Entry 7AF5 (electron microscopy, 2.96 A resolution); this record covers chains 1 and S of the 9 polymer chains in the assembly.

[Chain 1]
Molecule: 16SrRNA (head domain of the 30S ribosome)
Organism: Escherichia coli
Sequence (1541 nucleotides; each row starts with the number of its first residue):
     1 AAAUUGAAGAGUUUGAUCAUGGCUCAGAUUGAACGCUGGCGGCAGGCCUA
    51 ACACAUGCAAGUCGAACGGUAACAGGAAGAAGCUUGCUUCUUUGCUGACG
   101 AGUGGCGGACGGGUGAGUAAUGUCUGGGAAACUGCCUGAUGGAGGGGGAU
   151 AACUACUGGAAACGGUAGCUAAUACCGCAUAACGUCGCAAGACCAAAGAG
   201 GGGGACCUUCGGGCCUCUUGCCAUCGGAUGUGCCCAGAUGGGAUUAGCUA
   251 GUAGGUGGGGUAACGGCUCACCUAGGCGACGAUCCCUAGCUGGUCUGAGA
   301 GGAUGACCAGCCACACUGGAACUGAGACACGGUCCAGACUCCUACGGGAG
   351 GCAGCAGUGGGGAAUAUUGCACAAUGGGCGCAAGCCUGAUGCAGCCAUGC
   401 CGCGUGUAUGAAGAAGGCCUUCGGGUUGUAAAGUACUUUCAGCGGGGAGG
   451 AAGGGAGUAAAGUUAAUACCUUUGCUCAUUGACGUUACCCGCAGAAGAAG
   501 CACCGGCUAACUCCGUGCCAGCAGCCXCGGUAAUACGGAGGGUGCAAGCG
   551 UUAAUCGGAAUUACUGGGCGUAAAGCGCACGCAGGCGGUUUGUUAAGUCA
   601 GAUGUGAAAUCCCCGGGCUCAACCUGGGAACUGCAUCUGAUACUGGCAAG
   651 CUUGAGUCUCGUAGAGGGGGGUAGAAUUCCAGGUGUAGCGGUGAAAUGCG
   701 UAGAGAUCUGGAGGAAUACCGGUGGCGAAGGCGGCCCCCUGGACGAAGAC
   751 UGACGCUCAGGUGCGAAAGCGUGGGGAGCAAACAGGAUUAGAUACCCUGG
   801 UAGUCCACGCCGUAAACGAUGUCGACUUGGAGGUUGUGCCCUUGAGGCGU
   851 GGCUUCCGGAGCUAACGCGUUAAGUCGACCGCCUGGGGAGUACGGCCGCA
   901 AGGUUAAAACUCAAAUGAAUUGACGGGGGCCCGCACAAGCGGUGGAGCAU
   951 GUGGUUUAAUUCGAUGXAACGCGAAGAACCUUACCUGGUCUUGACAUCCA
  1001 CGGAAGUUUUCAGAGAUGAGAAUGUGCCUUCGGGAACCGUGAGACAGGUG
  1051 CUGCAUGGCUGUCGUCAGCUCGUGUUGUGAAAUGUUGGGUUAAGUCCCGC
  1101 AACGAGCGCAACCCUUAUCCUUUGUUGCCAGCGGUCCGGCCGGGAACUCA
  1151 AAGGAGACUGCCAGUGAUAAACUGGAGGAAGGUGGGGAUGACGUCAAGUC
  1201 AUCAUGGCCCUUACGACCAGGGCUACACACGUGCUACAAUGGCGCAUACA
  1251 AAGAGAAGCGACCUCGCGAGAGCAAGCGGACCUCAUAAAGUGCGUCGUAG
  1301 UCCGGAUUGGAGUCUGCAACUCGACUCCAUGAAGUCGGAAUCGCUAGUAA
  1351 UCGUGGAUCAGAAUGCCACGGUGAAUACGUUCCCGGCCUUGUACACACCG
  1401 CCCGUXACACCAUGGGAGUGGGUUGCAAAAGAAGUAGGUAGCUUAACCUU
  1451 CGGGAGGGCGCUUACCACUUUGUGAUUCAUGACUGGGGUGAAGUCGUAAC
  1501 AAGGUAACCGUAGGGGAACCUGCGGUUGGAUCACCUCCUUA
Unresolved in the structure: 1-930, 1387-1541
Modified residues: PSU (pseudouridine-5'-monophosphate) at position 516, G7M (N7-methyl-guanosine-5'-monophosphate) at position 527, 2MG (2N-methylguanosine-5'-monophosphate) at position 966, 5MC (5-methylcytidine-5'-monophosphate) at position 967, 2MG (2N-methylguanosine-5'-monophosphate) at position 1207, 4OC (4n,o2'-methylcytidine-5'-monophosphate) at position 1401, 5MC (5-methylcytidine-5'-monophosphate) at position 1406, UR3 (3-methyluridine-5'-monophoshate) at position 1497, 2MG (2N-methylguanosine-5'-monophosphate) at position 1515, MA6 (6N-dimethyladenosine-5'-monophoshate) at position 1517, MA6 (6N-dimethyladenosine-5'-monophoshate) at position 1518
Ion coordination: Mg2+ site 1 near C934 (its only coordinating residue here); Mg2+ site 2: A935, G1343; Mg2+ site 3 near A937 (its only coordinating residue here); Mg2+ site 4: G944, G945; Mg2+ site 5 near C972 (its only coordinating residue here); Mg2+ site 6: G976, C1359; Mg2+ site 7 near C980 (its only coordinating residue here); Mg2+ site 8: G993, G1041; Mg2+ site 9: C1054, A1197, G1198; Mg2+ site 10: C1054, A1197; Mg2+ site 11 near C1066 (its only coordinating residue here); Mg2+ site 12: U1085, G1099; 15 more Mg2+ sites not listed

[Chain S]
Name: 30S ribosomal protein S19
Organism: Escherichia coli
Reference sequence: C3SQW2 (C3SQW2_ECOLX); residues 1-92 here = UniProt positions 1-92
Amino-acid sequence (92 residues; each row starts with the number of its first residue):
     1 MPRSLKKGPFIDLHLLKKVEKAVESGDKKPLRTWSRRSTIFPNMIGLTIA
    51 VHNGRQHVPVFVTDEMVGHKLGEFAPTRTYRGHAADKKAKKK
Unresolved in the structure: 1, 84-92

[Interface between chain 1 and chain S]
Pairs across the interface - 59 pairs, chain 1 then chain S:
  U955(1) with His83(S), hydrogen bond to the sugar
  U957(1) with Thr79(S), sugar contact; Arg81(S), salt bridge to the phosphate
  A958(1) with Asn53(S), hydrogen bond to the base; Gly54(S), base contact; Arg55(S), salt bridge to the phosphate; Thr77(S), hydrogen bond to the base; Thr79(S), phosphate contact
  A959(1) with Thr77(S), hydrogen bond to the base
  U986(1) with Gly54(S), base contact; Arg55(S), hydrogen bond to the sugar
  A1014(1) with His14(S), phosphate contact; Lys18(S), salt bridge to the phosphate; Trp34(S), stacking on the base
  A1219(1) with Trp34(S), sugar contact
  G1220(1) with Trp34(S), sugar contact; Arg36(S), phosphate contact; His52(S), sugar contact; Gly54(S), hydrogen bond to the base
  G1221(1) with Arg36(S), salt bridge to the phosphate; Gly54(S), sugar contact; Thr77(S), hydrogen bond to the phosphate
  G1222(1) with Thr77(S), hydrogen bond to the phosphate; Arg78(S), salt bridge to the phosphate
  C1223(1) with Arg78(S), salt bridge to the phosphate
  U1224(1) with Arg78(S), sugar contact
  A1225(1) with Arg78(S), sugar contact
  C1226(1) with Tyr80(S), phosphate contact; His83(S), base contact
  A1227(1) with Tyr80(S), hydrogen bond to the phosphate; His83(S), stacking on the base
  G1312(1) with Pro2(S), base contact; Leu5(S), phosphate contact
  U1313(1) with Pro2(S), base contact; Ser4(S), phosphate contact; Leu5(S), hydrogen bond to the phosphate
  C1314(1) with Pro2(S), hydrogen bond to the base; Arg3(S), hydrogen bond to the base; Ser4(S), hydrogen bond to the phosphate; Lys6(S), salt bridge to the phosphate
  C1317(1) with Arg37(S), hydrogen bond to the base
  A1318(1) with Lys7(S), salt bridge to the phosphate; Phe10(S), sugar contact; Arg37(S), sugar contact; Lys70(S), phosphate contact
  A1319(1) with Arg3(S), salt bridge to the phosphate; Lys7(S), salt bridge to the phosphate; Phe10(S), phosphate contact; Lys70(S), salt bridge to the phosphate
  C1320(1) with Arg36(S), hydrogen bond to the base; Arg37(S), base contact; Lys70(S), salt bridge to the phosphate; Gly72(S), base contact; Glu73(S), sugar contact
  U1321(1) with Arg36(S), hydrogen bond to the base; Thr77(S), hydrogen bond to the sugar; Arg78(S), hydrogen bond to the sugar
  C1322(1) with Arg78(S), salt bridge to the phosphate
  G1323(1) with Pro2(S), base contact
Interface residues without a listed pair, chain 1 (31 interface residues in all): G954, U956, U960, G1015, U1315, G1316
Interface residues without a listed pair, chain S (27 interface residues in all): Arg32, Gly82

[Overview]
The interface between chain 1 and chain S involves 31 residues on one side and 27 on the other; the contacts
include 18 hydrogen bonds, 13 salt bridges and 2 aromatic stacking contacts. Polar pairs include
A958(1)-Asn53(S), A958(1)-Thr77(S) and A959(1)-Thr77(S).
Here chain 1 is 16SrRNA (head domain of the 30S ribosome) and chain S is 30S ribosomal protein S19, both from
Escherichia coli. Entry 7AF5 (Bacterial 30S ribosomal subunit assembly complex state I (head domain)) was
determined by electron microscopy together with 7AF3, 7AF8, 7AFA, 7AFD, 7AFH, 7AFI and 17 further entries from
the same study.
